PDB entry 2GB7 | X-ray diffraction, 1.70 A resolution | chains F and A of the 4 polymer chains in the assembly

# Chain F
Molecule: DNA strand 2
Sequence (9 nucleotides; row label = number of the first residue in the row; numbers below 1 keep their minus sign (DG-4 is residue -4)):
    -4 GCCCTGGCG

# Chain A
Molecule: R.Ecl18kI
Source organism: Enterobacter cloacae
Reference sequence: O87963 (O87963_ENTCL); numbering as in UniProt (aligned over 1-305)
Sequence (305 residues; row label = number of the first residue in the row):
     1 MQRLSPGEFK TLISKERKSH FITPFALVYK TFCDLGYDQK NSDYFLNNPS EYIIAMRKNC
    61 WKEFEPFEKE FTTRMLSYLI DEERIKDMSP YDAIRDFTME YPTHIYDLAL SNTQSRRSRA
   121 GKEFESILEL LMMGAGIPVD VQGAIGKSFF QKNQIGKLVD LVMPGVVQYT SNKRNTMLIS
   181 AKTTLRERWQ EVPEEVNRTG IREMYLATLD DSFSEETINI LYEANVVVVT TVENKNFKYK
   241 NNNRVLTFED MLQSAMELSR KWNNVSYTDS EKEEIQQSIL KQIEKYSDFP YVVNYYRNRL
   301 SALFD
Not modelled in the structure: 1-2, 146-152, 303-305
Differences from the reference sequence: engineered mutation Gln277 (Arg in O87963)
What the authors report for this chain:
  - binding site for DNA strand 1: Arg57, Trp61, Gln114, Arg116, Arg117, Arg186, Glu187, Arg188
  - binding site for DNA strand 1: Arg119, Lys122
  - specificity-determining residues: Gln114, Arg186, Glu187, Arg188
  - catalytic residues: Asp160 (proposed by the authors, not directly observed)
  - catalytic residues: Glu125, Lys182, Glu195

# Interface between chain F and chain A
Contacting residue pairs - 51 pairs, chain F then chain A:
  DC-3(F) with Lys157(A), sugar contact; Arg186(A), base contact; Glu187(A), phosphate contact; Gln190(A), phosphate contact
  DC-2(F) with Ser118(A), base contact; Gly121(A), phosphate contact; Glu125(A), sugar contact; Leu158(A), phosphate contact; Lys182(A), salt bridge to the phosphate; Arg186(A), base contact; Glu187(A), base contact; Glu191(A), phosphate contact
  DC-1(F) with Arg117(A), sugar contact; Gly121(A), phosphate contact; Lys182(A), phosphate contact; Thr183(A), hydrogen bond to the phosphate; Thr184(A), sugar contact; Glu187(A), hydrogen bond to the base; Arg188(A), base contact
  DT0(F) with Arg57(A), base contact; Trp61(A), base contact; Arg116(A), sugar contact; Arg117(A), sugar contact; Ala120(A), sugar contact; Thr183(A), hydrogen bond to the phosphate; Thr184(A), hydrogen bond to the phosphate
  DG1(F) with Tyr106(A), hydrogen bond to the phosphate; Leu110(A), phosphate contact; Thr113(A), hydrogen bond to the phosphate; Gln114(A), hydrogen bond to the sugar; Arg116(A), salt bridge to the phosphate; Arg117(A), salt bridge to the phosphate; Thr184(A), base contact; Arg186(A), base contact; Arg188(A), hydrogen bond to the base
  DG2(F) with Leu110(A), sugar contact; Ser111(A), phosphate contact; Gln114(A), hydrogen bond to the sugar; Ser118(A), base contact; Arg186(A), hydrogen bond to the base
  DC3(F) with Ser14(A), phosphate contact; Arg17(A), phosphate contact; Ser111(A), hydrogen bond to the phosphate; Gln114(A), sugar contact; Ser115(A), sugar contact; Ser118(A), hydrogen bond to the base
  DG4(F) with Arg17(A), phosphate contact; Pro24(A), phosphate contact; Ser115(A), hydrogen bond to the phosphate; Ser118(A), hydrogen bond to the sugar; Arg119(A), sugar contact
Other interface residues (no listed pair), chain A (31 interface residues in all): Glu123, Ala181, Trp189

# In short
8 residues of chain F face 31 of chain A across their interface; the contacts include 14 hydrogen bonds and 3
salt bridges. Polar contacts include DC-1(F)-Glu187(A), DG1(F)-Arg188(A) and DG2(F)-Arg186(A). The paper
reports catalytic residues Asp160(A), Glu125(A) and Lys182(A) among others; a binding site for DNA strand 1 at
Arg57(A), Trp61(A) and Gln114(A) among others.
Here chain F is DNA strand 2 and chain A is R.Ecl18kI (Enterobacter cloacae). Entry 2GB7 (Metal-depleted
Ecl18kI in complex with uncleaved, modified DNA) was determined by X-ray diffraction together with 2FQZ from
the same study.
